PDB entry 1AOU | solution NMR | chains F and P

Chain F:
Molecule: Fyn protein-tyrosine kinase
Source organism: Homo sapiens
Notes: EC 2.7.1.112; fragment: sh2 domain
UniProt: P06241 (FYN_HUMAN); residues 1-106 here correspond to UniProt positions 142-247 (UniProt number = residue number + 141)
Sequence (106 residues; each row starts with the number of its first residue):
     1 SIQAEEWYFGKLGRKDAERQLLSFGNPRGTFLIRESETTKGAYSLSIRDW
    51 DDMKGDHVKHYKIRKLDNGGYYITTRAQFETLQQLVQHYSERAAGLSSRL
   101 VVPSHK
Sequence notes: engineered mutation Ser97 (Cys238 in P06241), Ser98 (Cys239 in P06241), Ser104 (Cys245 in P06241)

Chain P:
Molecule: Phosphotyrosyl peptide
Source organism: Hamster polyomavirus
UniProt: P03079 (TAMI_POVHA); residues 201-211 here correspond to UniProt positions 321-331 (UniProt number = residue number + 120)
Sequence (11 residues; numbered 201 to 211; the number before each row is that of its first residue):
   201 EPQYEEIPIYL
Modified residues: Tyr204 (o-phosphotyrosine; PTR)

Chain F / chain P interface:
Contacting residue pairs (19):
  Arg14(F) with Tyr204(P)
  Arg34(F) with Tyr204(P)
  Ser36(F) with Tyr204(P)
  Glu37(F) with Tyr204(P)
  Thr38(F) with Tyr204(P)
  Ser44(F) with Tyr204(P)
  Lys59(F) with Glu205(P)
  His60(F) with Tyr204(P); Glu205(P)
  Tyr61(F) with Tyr204(P); Glu205(P); Ile207(P)
  Lys62(F) with Tyr204(P)
  Thr74(F) with Ile207(P); Pro208(P)
  Arg76(F) with Ile207(P); Pro208(P)
  Gly95(F) with Ile207(P)
  Leu96(F) with Ile207(P)
Also at the interface, not in a pair above, chain F (17 interface residues in all): Gly13, Glu35, Thr75

Summary:
17 residues of chain F and 4 residues of chain P are in contact.
Here chain F is Fyn protein-tyrosine kinase (Homo sapiens) and chain P is Phosphotyrosyl peptide (Hamster
polyomavirus). Entry 1AOU (NMR structure of the fyn SH2 domain complexed with a phosphotyrosyl peptide, 22
structures) was determined by solution NMR, deposited together with 1AOT.
